Entry 7Q64 (electron microscopy, 2.76 A resolution); this record covers chains A and E of the 30 polymer chains in the assembly.

Chain A (and E):
Molecule: Nuclear pore complex protein Nup98
Source organism: Homo sapiens
Notes: chain E of this document is another copy of the same molecule, construct and numbering; everything in this record applies to it too
UniProt: P52948 (NUP98_HUMAN); residue numbers follow UniProt; this construct covers 85-124
Sequence (40 residues; numbered 85 to 124; the number before each row is that of its first residue):
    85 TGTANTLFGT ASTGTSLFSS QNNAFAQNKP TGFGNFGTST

Chain A / chain E interface:
Residue-residue contacts - 6 pairs, chain A then chain E:
  Gln105(A) - Phe92(E)
  Asn107(A) - Leu91(E)
  Asn107(A) - Phe92(E)
  Ala108(A) - Leu91(E)
  Phe109(A) - Asn89(E)
  Phe109(A) - Leu91(E)
Also at the interface, not in a pair above, chain E (4 interface residues in all): Thr90

Summary:
The chain A/chain E interface involves 4 residues from each chain.
Chain A and chain E are both Nuclear pore complex protein Nup98 (Homo sapiens); the structure, Cryo-em
structure of the Nup98 fibril polymorph 1, was determined by electron microscopy (same publication as 7Q65,
7Q66 and 7Q67).
